Entry 7X57 (electron microscopy, 3.63 A resolution); this record covers chains E and J of the 10 polymer chains in the assembly.

== Chain E ==
Name: Histone H3.1
From: Homo sapiens
UniProt: P68431 (H31_HUMAN); residues 1-135 here correspond to UniProt positions 2-136 (UniProt number = residue number + 1)
Chain sequence (139 residues; numbered -3 to 135; the number before each row is that of its first residue; numbers below 1 keep their minus sign (Gly-3 is residue -3)):
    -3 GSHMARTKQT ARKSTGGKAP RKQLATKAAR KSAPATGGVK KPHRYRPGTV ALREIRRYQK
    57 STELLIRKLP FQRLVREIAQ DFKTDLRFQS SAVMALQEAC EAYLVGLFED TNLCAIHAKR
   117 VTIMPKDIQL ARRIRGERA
Not modelled in the structure: -3 to 58, 135
Differences from the reference sequence: expression tag (-3 to 0)
Curated features (UniProtKB/Swiss-Prot):
  - modified residue: Arg2 (Asymmetric dimethylarginine), Thr3 (Phosphothreonine), Lys4 (Allysine), Gln5 (5-glutamyl dopamine), Thr6 (Phosphothreonine), Arg8 (Citrulline), Lys9 (N6,N6,N6-trimethyllysine), Ser10 (ADP-ribosylserine), Thr11 (Phosphothreonine), Lys14 (N6-(2-hydroxyisobutyryl)lysine), Arg17 (Asymmetric dimethylarginine), Lys18 (N6-(2-hydroxyisobutyryl)lysine), Lys23 (N6-(2-hydroxyisobutyryl)lysine), Arg26 (Citrulline), Lys27 (N6,N6,N6-trimethyllysine), Ser28 (ADP-ribosylserine), Lys36 (N6,N6,N6-trimethyllysine), Lys37 (N6-methyllysine), Tyr41 (Phosphotyrosine), Lys56 (N6,N6,N6-trimethyllysine) and 8 more in UniProt
  - lipidation: Lys18 (N6-decanoyllysine)

== Chain J ==
Molecule: Widom601 DNA RV
From: synthetic construct
Sequence (145 nucleotides; each row starts with the number of its first residue; numbers below 1 keep their minus sign (DA-74 is residue -74)):
   -74 ATCGATGTAT ATATCTGACA CGTGCCTGGA GACTAGGGAG TAATCCCCTT GGCGGTTAAA
   -14 ACGCGGGGGA CAGCGCGTAC GTGCGTTTAA GCGGTGCTAG AGCTGTCTAC GACCAATTGA
    46 GCGGCCTCGG CACCGGGATT CTGAT
Not modelled in the structure: -74 to -60, 62-70

== Interface between chain E and chain J ==
Contacting residue pairs (12):
  Arg63(E) - DA-45(J)  sugar contact
  Arg63(E) - DG-44(J)  phosphate contact
  Arg72(E) - DC-54(J)  salt bridge to the phosphate
  Arg83(E) - DA-55(J)  hydrogen bond to the sugar
  Arg83(E) - DC-54(J)  phosphate contact
  Gln85(E) - DA-55(J)  phosphate contact
  Arg116(E) - DT-34(J)  phosphate contact
  Val117(E) - DG-35(J)  phosphate contact
  Val117(E) - DT-34(J)  hydrogen bond to the phosphate
  Thr118(E) - DG-35(J)  phosphate contact
  Thr118(E) - DT-34(J)  hydrogen bond to the phosphate
  Met120(E) - DA-33(J)  phosphate contact
Interface residues without a listed pair, chain E (10 interface residues in all): Ser86, Lys115

== In short ==
10 residues of chain E face 7 of chain J across their interface, with 3 hydrogen bonds and 1 salt bridge.
Polar pairs include Arg83(E)-DA-55(J), Val117(E)-DT-34(J) and Thr118(E)-DT-34(J).
Here chain E is Histone H3.1 (Homo sapiens) and chain J is Widom601 DNA RV (synthetic construct). Entry 7X57
(Cryo-EM structure of human subnucleosome (closed form)) was determined by electron microscopy (same
publication as 7X58 and 7YOZ).
